PDB entry 8U7I | electron microscopy, 2.57 A resolution | chains B and D of the 16 polymer chains in the assembly

# Chain B (and D)
Protein: Endonuclease GajA
Source organism: Bacillus cereus VD045
Notes: chain D of this document is another copy of the same molecule, construct and numbering; everything in this record applies to it too
Reference sequence: J8H9C1 (GAJA_BACC6); residues 2-578 here = UniProt positions 2-578
Chain sequence (675 residues; each row starts with the number of its first residue; numbers below 1 keep their minus sign (Met-96 is residue -96)):
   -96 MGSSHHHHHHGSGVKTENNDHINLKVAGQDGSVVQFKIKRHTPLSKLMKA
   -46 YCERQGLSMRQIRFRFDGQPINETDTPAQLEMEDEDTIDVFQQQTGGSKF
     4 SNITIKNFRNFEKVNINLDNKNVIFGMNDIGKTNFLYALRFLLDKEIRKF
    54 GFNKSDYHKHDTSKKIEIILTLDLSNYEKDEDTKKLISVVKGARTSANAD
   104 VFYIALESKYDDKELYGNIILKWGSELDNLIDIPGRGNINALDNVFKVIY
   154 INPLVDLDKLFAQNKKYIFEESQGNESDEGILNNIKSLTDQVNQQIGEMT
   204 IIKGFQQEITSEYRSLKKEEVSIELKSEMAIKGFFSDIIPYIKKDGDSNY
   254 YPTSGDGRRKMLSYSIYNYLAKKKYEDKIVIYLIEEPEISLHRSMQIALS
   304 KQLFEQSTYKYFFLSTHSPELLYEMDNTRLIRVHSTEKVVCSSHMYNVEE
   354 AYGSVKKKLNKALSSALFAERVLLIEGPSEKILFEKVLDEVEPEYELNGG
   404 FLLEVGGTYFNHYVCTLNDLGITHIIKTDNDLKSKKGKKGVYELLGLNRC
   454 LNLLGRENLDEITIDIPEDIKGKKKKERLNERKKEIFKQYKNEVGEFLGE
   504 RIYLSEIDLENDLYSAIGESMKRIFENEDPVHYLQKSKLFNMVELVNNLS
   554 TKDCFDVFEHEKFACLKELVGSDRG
Disordered / not traced: -96 to -72, -41 to -39, -26 to -11, 256-257, 576-578
Construct notes: expression tag (-96 to 1)
Curated features (UniProtKB/Swiss-Prot):
  - binding site (ATP): Asp32 to Thr36
  - binding site (a divalent metal cation): Glu379, Glu383, Asp463, Glu464, Glu513
  - site (Interaction with GajB): Lys94, Arg97
  - mutagenesis: Lys35 (K35A: Retains endonuclease activity), His320 (H320A: Retains endonuclease activity, ATP only partially inhibits endonuclease activity), Glu379 (E379A: Loss of endonuclease activity), Asp511 (D511A: Loss of endonuclease activity), Lys541 (K541A: Loss of endonuclease activity)
Reported in the primary citation:
  - catalytic residues: Gly409 (by similarity / conservation)

# Chain B / chain D interface
Contacting residue pairs (103; chain B residue first):
  Gly29(B) with His295(D)
  Met30(B) with His295(D); Ser297(D); Met298(D), hydrophobic
  Asp32(B) with Lys263(D), salt bridge; Ser293(D)
  Ile33(B) with Asp259(D)
  Gly258(B) with Glu340(D), hydrogen bond (backbone-side chain)
  Asp259(B) with Ile33(D)
  Arg261(B) with Ser338(D)
  Glu289(B) with Ser293(D)
  Ile292(B) with Ile292(D), hydrophobic
  Ser293(B) with Asp32(D); Glu289(D)
  His295(B) with Gly29(D); Met30(D); His320(D); Phe371(D)
  Arg296(B) with Phe371(D); Glu399(D), salt bridge
  Ser297(B) with Met30(D); Leu400(D)
  Met298(B) with Met30(D), hydrophobic
  Ile300(B) with Glu399(D); Leu400(D), hydrophobic
  Ala301(B) with Leu400(D), hydrophobic
  His320(B) with His295(D)
  Glu340(B) with Gly258(D), hydrogen bond (side chain-backbone); Arg261(D), salt bridge
  Ala354(B) with Asn550(D)
  Ser357(B) with Lys389(D); Val549(D), hydrogen bond (side chain-backbone); Asn550(D)
  Lys360(B) with Glu388(D); Asp392(D), salt bridge
  Lys361(B) with Ile385(D); Glu388(D)
  Lys364(B) with Glu388(D), salt bridge; Glu399(D), salt bridge
  Phe371(B) with His295(D); Arg296(D)
  Glu379(B) with Leu542(D); Phe543(D)
  Pro381(B) with Pro381(D); Glu407(D)
  Ile385(B) with Lys361(D)
  Glu388(B) with Lys360(D); Lys361(D); Lys364(D), salt bridge
  Lys389(B) with Ser357(D)
  Asp392(B) with Lys360(D), salt bridge
  Pro396(B) with Lys360(D)
  Glu399(B) with Arg296(D), salt bridge; Ile300(D); Lys364(D), salt bridge
  Leu400(B) with Ser297(D); Ile300(D), hydrophobic; Ala301(D)
  Glu407(B) with Glu407(D)
  Gly409(B) with Leu542(D); Val546(D)
  Gly410(B) with Leu542(D); Phe543(D); Val546(D)
  Thr411(B) with Phe543(D)
  Lys436(B) with Tyr536(D), hydrogen bond; Asn544(D), hydrogen bond
  Ser437(B) with Tyr536(D); Lys539(D), hydrogen bond
  Lys439(B) with Ile527(D); Phe528(D), hydrogen bond (side chain-backbone); Glu529(D); Tyr536(D); Glu547(D)
  Gly440(B) with Glu529(D)
  Leu448(B) with Phe543(D), hydrophobic
  Arg452(B) with Phe543(D)
  Lys474(B) with Lys474(D), hydrogen bond (backbone-side chain); Gly475(D); Lys476(D)
  Gly475(B) with Lys474(D)
  Phe528(B) with Lys439(D)
  Glu529(B) with Lys439(D); Gly440(D)
  Tyr536(B) with Lys436(D), hydrogen bond; Ser437(D); Lys439(D)
  Lys539(B) with Ser437(D)
  Leu542(B) with Glu379(D); Gly409(D); Gly410(D)
  Phe543(B) with Glu379(D); Gly410(D); Thr411(D); Lys436(D); Leu448(D), hydrophobic; Arg452(D)
  Asn544(B) with Lys436(D), hydrogen bond
  Val546(B) with Gly410(D)
  Glu547(B) with Lys439(D), salt bridge
  Val549(B) with Ser357(D), hydrogen bond (backbone-side chain)
  Asn550(B) with Ala354(D); Ser357(D)
Other interface residues (no listed pair), chain B (68 interface residues in all): Lys263, Leu294, Lys304, Pro322, Tyr326, Val358, Ser368, Tyr398, Phe404, Lys476, Ile527, Ser540
Other interface residues (no listed pair), chain D (69 interface residues in all): Leu294, Lys304, Pro322, Tyr326, Val358, Ser368, Pro396, Tyr398, Phe404, Asn530

# Summary
Chain B and chain D form an interface of 68 and 69 residues respectively; the contacts include 11 hydrogen
bonds and 11 salt bridges. Polar pairs include Asp32(B)-Lys263(D), Arg296(B)-Glu399(D) and
Glu340(B)-Arg261(D). UniProt lists 5 ATP-binding residues, 5 divalent metal cation-binding residues and 5
mutagenesis sites on chain B. The paper reports the catalytic residue Gly409(B).
Both chains are Endonuclease GajA (Bacillus cereus VD045). Entry 8U7I (Structure of the phage immune evasion
protein Gad1 bound to the Gabija GajAB complex) was determined by electron microscopy, deposited together with
8SM3.
